Entry 6G79 (electron microscopy, 3.78 A resolution); this record covers chains A and S of the 4 polymer chains in the assembly.

== Chain A ==
Protein: Guanine nucleotide-binding protein G(o) subunit alpha
Source organism: Homo sapiens
Reference sequence: chimeric construct of P09471, A0A0P7W0C8: residues 4-173 from P09471 (GNAO_HUMAN) positions 4-57 (offset varies); residues 182-354 from A0A0P7W0C8 positions 215-377 (offset varies)
Sequence (225 residues; numbered 4 to 354; 126 numbers in that range are skipped by the numbering (no residue carries them; nothing is unmodelled there); the number before each row is that of its first residue):
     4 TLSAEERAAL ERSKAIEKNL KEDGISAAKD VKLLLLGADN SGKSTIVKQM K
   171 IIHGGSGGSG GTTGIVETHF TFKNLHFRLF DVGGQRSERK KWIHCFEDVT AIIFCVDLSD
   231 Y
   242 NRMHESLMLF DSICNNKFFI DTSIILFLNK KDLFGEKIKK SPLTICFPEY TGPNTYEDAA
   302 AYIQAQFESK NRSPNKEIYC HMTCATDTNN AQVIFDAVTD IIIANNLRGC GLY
Unresolved in the structure: 4, 171-182, 290-292
Construct notes: conflict Asp42 (Gly in P09471), Asn43 (Glu in P09471), Asp227 (Ala260 in A0A0P7W0C8), Tyr231 (Gln266 in A0A0P7W0C8), Gly276 (Ala301 in A0A0P7W0C8), Pro283 (Ala308 in A0A0P7W0C8), Thr285 (Ser310 in A0A0P7W0C8), Asn330 (Gly355 in A0A0P7W0C8), Ala332 (Ile357 in A0A0P7W0C8), Ile335 (Val360 in A0A0P7W0C8); linker (174-181)
Swiss-Prot annotation at these positions:
  - region: Lys35 to Ala41, Ser44 to Thr48 (G1 motif)
  - binding site (GTP): Lys46, Ser47, Thr48
  - binding site (Mg(2+)): Ser47

== Chain S ==
Protein: 5-hydroxytryptamine receptor 1B
Source organism: Homo sapiens
Reference sequence: P28222 (5HT1B_HUMAN); residues 34-390 here = UniProt positions 34-390
Sequence (364 residues; row label = number of the first residue in the row):
    33 MSAKDYIYQD SISLPWKVLL VMLLALITLA TTLSNAFVIA TVYRTRKLHT PANYLIASLA
    93 VTDLLVSILV MPISTMYTVT GRWTLGQVVC DFWLSSDITC CTASIWHLCV IALDRYWAIT
   153 DAVEYSAKRT PKRAAVMIAL VWVFSISISL PPFFWRQAKA EEEVSECVVN TDHILYTVYS
   213 TVGAFYFPTL LLIALYGRIY VEARSRILKQ TPNRTGKRLT RAQLITDSPG STSSVTSINS
   273 RVPDVPSESG SPVYVNQVKV RVSDALLEKK KLMAARERKA TKTLGIILGA FIVCWLPFFI
   333 ISLVMPICKD ACWFHLAIFD FFTWLGYLNS LINPIIYTMS NEDFKQAFHK LIRFKCTSEN
   393 LYFQ
Unresolved in the structure: 33-44, 188-196, 241-304, 339-344, 386-396
Disulfides: Cys122-Cys199
Construct notes: initiating methionine (33); conflict Trp138 (Leu in P28222); expression tag (391-396)
Ligand contacts: EP5 (2-[5-[2-[4-(4-cyanophenyl)piperazin-1-yl]-2-oxidanylidene-ethoxy]-1H-indol-3-yl]ethylazanium): Asp129, Ile130, Cys133, Thr134, Val201, Thr203, Thr209, Ser212, Ala216, Trp327, Phe330, Phe331, Ile333, Ser334, Met337, Phe346, Leu348, Phe351, Tyr359
Swiss-Prot annotation at these positions:
  - motif: Asp146 to Tyr148 (DRY motif), Asn365 to Tyr369 (NPxxY motif)
  - binding site (ergotamine): Asp129, Thr134, Val201
  - site: Thr355 (Important for species-specific agonist sensitivity)
  - lipidation: Cys388 (S-palmitoyl cysteine)
  - mutagenesis: Leu126 (L126A: No effect on agonist binding), Asp129 (D129A: Abolishes agonist binding), Ile130 (I130A: Abolishes agonist binding), Cys133 (C133A: Abolishes agonist binding), Thr134 (T134A: Slightly decreases agonist binding), Val200 (V200A: No effect on agonist binding), Val201 (V201A: No effect on agonist binding), Thr203 (T203A: No effect on agonist binding), Thr209 (T209A: No effect on agonist binding), Ser212 (S212A: No effect on agonist binding), Ala216 (A216S: No effect on agonist binding), Trp327 (W327A: Abolishes agonist binding), 8 further mutagenesis entries in UniProt
From the paper describing this entry:
  - binding site for EP5: Asp129, Thr134, Phe330, Phe331, Met337, Phe351, Tyr359
  - conformationally variable residues (helix shift, side-chain flip): Lys311, Met337, Phe351, Glu374

== Interface between chain A and chain S ==
Pairs across the interface (24):
  Asn316(A) - Arg308(S)
  Thr340(A) - Val155(S)
  Asp341(A) - Arg238(S)  salt bridge
  Ile344(A) - Ile151(S)
  Ile344(A) - Ala154(S)  hydrophobic
  Ile344(A) - Arg238(S)
  Asn347(A) - Ala150(S)  hydrogen bond (side chain-backbone)
  Asn347(A) - Ile151(S)
  Leu348(A) - Ile151(S)  hydrophobic
  Leu348(A) - Ala235(S)  hydrophobic
  Leu348(A) - Arg238(S)
  Gly350(A) - Ser372(S)
  Gly350(A) - Asn373(S)
  Cys351(A) - Arg147(S)
  Cys351(A) - Ser372(S)
  Gly352(A) - Lys311(S)
  Gly352(A) - Thr315(S)  hydrogen bond (backbone-side chain)
  Gly352(A) - Ser372(S)
  Leu353(A) - Ile231(S)  hydrophobic
  Leu353(A) - Ala312(S)
  Tyr354(A) - Arg238(S)
  Tyr354(A) - Ile239(S)  hydrophobic
  Tyr354(A) - Arg308(S)  hydrogen bond
  Tyr354(A) - Lys311(S)
Other interface residues (no listed pair), chain A (14 interface residues in all): Phe336, Ile343, Arg349
Other interface residues (no listed pair), chain S (17 interface residues in all): Arg161, Leu316
From the paper, about this interface:
  - specific contacts: Cys351(A)-Arg147(S) (hydrophobic contact), Tyr354(A)-Arg308(S) (hydrogen bond)
  - interface residues, chain A: Gly352(A)

== Overview ==
Chain A and chain S form an interface of 14 and 17 residues respectively; the contacts include 3 hydrogen
bonds and 1 salt bridge. Polar pairs include Asp341(A)-Arg238(S), Asn347(A)-Ala150(S) and Gly352(A)-Thr315(S).
The authors report a hydrophobic contact between Cys351(A) and Arg147(S); a hydrogen bond between Tyr354(A)
and Arg308(S). From the paper: a binding site for EP5 at Asp129(S), Thr134(S) and Phe330(S) among others; the
interface residue Gly352(A).
Here chain A is Guanine nucleotide-binding protein G(o) subunit alpha and chain S is 5-hydroxytryptamine
receptor 1B, both from Homo sapiens. Entry 6G79 (Coupling specificity of heterotrimeric Go to the serotonin
5-HT1B receptor) was determined by electron microscopy.
